PDB entry 2IH4 | X-ray diffraction, 2.10 A resolution | chains C and A of the 3 polymer chains in the assembly

# Chain C
Molecule: 10-nt DNA strand
Sequence (10 nucleotides; each row starts with the number of its first residue):
    11 GACAXCGXAC
Modified / non-standard residues: 4PC (3-(2'-deoxy-5-O-phosphono-beta-D-erythro-pentofuranosyl)-6-methyl-3,7-dihydro-2H-pyrrolo[2,3-d]pyrimidin-2-one) at position 15; 6MA (N6-methyl-deoxy-adenosine-5'-monophosphate) at position 18

# Chain A
Name: Modification methylase TaqI
Organism: Thermus aquaticus
Notes: EC 2.1.1.72
UniProt: P14385 (MTTA_THEAQ); residues 1-421 here = UniProt positions 1-421
Amino-acid sequence (421 residues; row label = number of the first residue in the row):
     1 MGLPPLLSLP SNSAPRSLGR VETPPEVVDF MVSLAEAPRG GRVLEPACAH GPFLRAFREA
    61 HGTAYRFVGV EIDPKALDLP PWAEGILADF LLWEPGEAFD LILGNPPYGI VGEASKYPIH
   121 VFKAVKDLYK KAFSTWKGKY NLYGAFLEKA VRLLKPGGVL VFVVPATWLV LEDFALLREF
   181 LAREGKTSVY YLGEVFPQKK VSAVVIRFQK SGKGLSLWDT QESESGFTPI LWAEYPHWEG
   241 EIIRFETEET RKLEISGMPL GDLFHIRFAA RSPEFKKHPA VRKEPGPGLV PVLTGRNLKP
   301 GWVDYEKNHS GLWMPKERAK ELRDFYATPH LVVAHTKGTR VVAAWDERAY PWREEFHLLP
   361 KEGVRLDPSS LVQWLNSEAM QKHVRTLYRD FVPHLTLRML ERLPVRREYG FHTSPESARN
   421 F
Unresolved in the structure: 1-20, 414-421
Residues lining bound ligands: NEA (5'-deoxy-5'-[2-(amino)ethylthio]adenosine): Val21, Ala47, Ala49, Val70, Glu71, Ile72, Asp73, Ala76, Ala88, Asp89, Phe90, Leu91, Asn105, Pro106, Pro107, Tyr129, Phe146
UniProt features mapped onto this chain:
  - binding site (S-adenosyl-L-methionine): Thr23, Glu45 to Cys48, Glu71, Asp89, Pro107
  - site (Important for catalytic activity): Asn105, Pro106, Tyr108
  - mutagenesis: Tyr108 (Y108A/G: Drastically reduces enzymatic activity; KM for both DNA and s-adenosylmethionine is not significantly changed; Y108F/W: Essentially wild-type activity), Phe196 (F196A: Drastically reduces enzymatic activity; KM for both DNA and s-adenosylmethionine is not significantly changed; F196W: Essentially wild-type activity)

# Interface between chain C and chain A
Contacting residue pairs (33; chain C residue first):
  DA12(C) - Lys200(A)  base contact
  DA14(C) - Arg296(A)  phosphate contact
  DA14(C) - Thr336(A)  base contact
  DA14(C) - Lys337(A)  salt bridge to the phosphate
  DA14(C) - Pro393(A)  base contact
  4PC_15(C) - Thr294(A)  phosphate contact
  4PC_15(C) - Gly295(A)  hydrogen bond to the phosphate
  4PC_15(C) - Thr336(A)  phosphate contact
  4PC_15(C) - Arg353(A)  sugar contact
  4PC_15(C) - Glu354(A)  phosphate contact
  4PC_15(C) - Pro393(A)  base contact
  DC16(C) - Lys116(A)  hydrogen bond to the base
  DC16(C) - Arg271(A)  base contact
  DC16(C) - Ser272(A)  hydrogen bond to the phosphate
  DC16(C) - Arg353(A)  salt bridge to the phosphate
  DC16(C) - Glu354(A)  base contact
  DG17(C) - Lys116(A)  base contact
  DG17(C) - Tyr117(A)  hydrogen bond to the base
  DG17(C) - Arg271(A)  hydrogen bond to the base
  DG17(C) - Ser272(A)  hydrogen bond to the phosphate
  DG17(C) - Pro273(A)  sugar contact
  DG17(C) - Lys276(A)  salt bridge to the phosphate
  6MA_18(C) - Glu113(A)  phosphate contact
  6MA_18(C) - Lys116(A)  sugar contact
  6MA_18(C) - Tyr117(A)  base contact
  6MA_18(C) - Arg271(A)  base contact
  DA19(C) - Gly112(A)  phosphate contact
  DA19(C) - Glu113(A)  hydrogen bond to the phosphate
  DA19(C) - Tyr117(A)  sugar contact
  DA19(C) - Lys126(A)  hydrogen bond to the phosphate
  DC20(C) - Lys126(A)  salt bridge to the phosphate
  DC20(C) - Lys130(A)  salt bridge to the phosphate
  DC20(C) - Gly138(A)  sugar contact
Other interface residues (no listed pair), chain C (9 interface residues in all): DC13
Other interface residues (no listed pair), chain A (27 interface residues in all): Val111, Ser115, Lys139, His309, Arg340, Glu355, His394

# In short
Chain C and chain A form an interface of 9 and 27 residues respectively; the contacts include 8 hydrogen bonds
and 5 salt bridges. Polar pairs include DC16(C)-Lys116(A), DG17(C)-Tyr117(A) and DG17(C)-Arg271(A). Chain A
binds compound NEA.
Chain C is a 10-nt DNA strand and chain A is Modification methylase TaqI (Thermus aquaticus); the structure,
Crystal structure of the adenine-specific DNA methyltransferase M.TaqI complexed with the cofactor analog AETA
and a ..., was determined by X-ray diffraction.
